PDB entry 4FH2 | X-ray diffraction, 1.44 A resolution | chain A

[Chain A]
Name: Beta-lactamase SHV-1
Source organism: Klebsiella pneumoniae
Notes: EC 3.5.2.6
UniProt: P0AD64 (BLA1_KLEPN); the author numbering skips numbers that UniProt does not, so the offset changes along the chain: 26-238 = UniProt 22-234; 240-252 = UniProt 235-247; 254-292 = UniProt 248-286
Amino-acid sequence (265 residues; row label = number of the first residue in the row; note: 2 numbers in that range are skipped by the numbering (no residue carries them; nothing is unmodelled there)):
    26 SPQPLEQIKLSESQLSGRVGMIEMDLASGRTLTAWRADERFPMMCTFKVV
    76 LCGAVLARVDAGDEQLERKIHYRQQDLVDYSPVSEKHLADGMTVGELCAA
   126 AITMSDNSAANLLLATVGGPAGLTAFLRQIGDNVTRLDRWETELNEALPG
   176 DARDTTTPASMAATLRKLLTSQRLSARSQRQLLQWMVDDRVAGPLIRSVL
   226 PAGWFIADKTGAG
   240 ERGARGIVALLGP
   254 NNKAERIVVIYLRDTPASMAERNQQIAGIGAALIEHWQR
Construct notes: engineered mutation Cys70 (Ser66 in P0AD64)
Residues lining bound ligands:
  - sulbactam (0RN): Met69, Cys70, Tyr105, Ser130, Asn132, Asn170, Val216, Lys234, Thr235, Gly236, Ala237, Arg244
  - cyclohexyl-hexyl-beta-D-maltoside (MA4), molecule 1: Ala217, Leu220, Ile221, Thr235, Arg244, Ile246, Asn276, Ile279, Ala280
  - cyclohexyl-hexyl-beta-D-maltoside (MA4), molecule 2: Ile221, Val224, Leu225, Pro226, Ile231, Ile246, Ala248, Leu250, Val261, Ile263, Ile279, Ala280, Gly283, Ala284, Ile287, Glu288
Curated features (UniProtKB/Swiss-Prot):
  - active site: Glu168 (Proton acceptor)
  - binding site (a beta-lactam): Lys73, Ser130, Glu166

[In short]
Bound to chain A: cyclohexyl-hexyl-beta-D-maltoside and sulbactam. UniProt lists active-site residue Glu168
and 3 beta-lactam-binding residues.
Chain A is Beta-lactamase SHV-1 (Klebsiella pneumoniae); the structure, Structure of s70c beta-lactamase bound
to sulbactam, was determined by X-ray diffraction (same publication as 4FD8 and 4FH4).
